3NDY - chains A and D of the 8 polymer chains in the assembly; structure by X-ray diffraction, 2.10 A resolution.

== Chain A (and D) ==
Protein: Endoglucanase D
Organism: Clostridium cellulovorans
Notes: EC 3.2.1.4; chain D of this document is another copy of the same molecule, construct and numbering; everything in this record applies to it too
Reference sequence: P28623 (GUND_CLOCL); residues 4-348 here correspond to UniProt positions 32-376 (UniProt number = residue number + 28)
Amino-acid sequence (345 residues; numbered 4 to 348; the number before each row is that of its first residue):
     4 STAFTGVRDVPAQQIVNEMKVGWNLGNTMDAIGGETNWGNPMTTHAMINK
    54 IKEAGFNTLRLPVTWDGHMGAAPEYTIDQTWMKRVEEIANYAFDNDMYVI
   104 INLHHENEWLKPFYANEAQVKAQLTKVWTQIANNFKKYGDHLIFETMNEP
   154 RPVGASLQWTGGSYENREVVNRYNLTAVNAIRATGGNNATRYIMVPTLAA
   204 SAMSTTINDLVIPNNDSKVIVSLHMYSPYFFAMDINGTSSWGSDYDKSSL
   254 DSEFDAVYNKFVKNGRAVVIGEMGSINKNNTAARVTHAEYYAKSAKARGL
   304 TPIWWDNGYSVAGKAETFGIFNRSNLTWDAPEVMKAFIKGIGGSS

== Chain A / chain D interface ==
Contacting residue pairs (25):
  Asp12(A) with Leu178(D); Asn182(D), hydrogen bond; Asn217(D)
  Leu178(A) with Asp12(D)
  Asn182(A) with Asp12(D), hydrogen bond; Thr193(D)
  Arg185(A) with Ala192(D)
  Ala186(A) with Gly188(D); Gly189(D), hydrogen bond (backbone-backbone); Ala192(D), hydrophobic
  Gly188(A) with Ala186(D); Gly188(D)
  Gly189(A) with Ala186(D), hydrogen bond (backbone-backbone)
  Ala192(A) with Arg185(D); Ala186(D), hydrophobic
  Thr193(A) with Asn182(D)
  Asn217(A) with Asn218(D); Asp219(D); Ser220(D), hydrogen bond (backbone-backbone); Lys221(D)
  Asn218(A) with Asn217(D); Asn218(D), hydrogen bond
  Asp219(A) with Asn217(D)
  Ser220(A) with Asn217(D), hydrogen bond (backbone-backbone)
  Lys221(A) with Asn217(D)

== Summary ==
The chain A/chain D interface involves 14 residues from each chain, with 7 hydrogen bonds. Polar contacts
include Asp12(A)-Asn182(D), Asn218(A)-Asn218(D) and Ala186(A)-Gly189(D).
Chain A and chain D are both Endoglucanase D (Clostridium cellulovorans); the structure, The structure of the
catalytic and carbohydrate binding domain of endoglucanase D from Clostridium cellulovorans, was determined by
X-ray diffraction.
